PDB entry 5D0V | X-ray diffraction, 2.90 A resolution | chains Z and a of the 28 polymer chains in the assembly

Chain Z:
Name: Proteasome subunit beta type-6
Organism: Saccharomyces cerevisiae (strain ATCC 204508 / S288c)
Notes: EC 3.4.25.1
UniProt: P23724 (PSB6_YEAST); residues 1-222 here correspond to UniProt positions 20-241 (UniProt number = residue number + 19)
Chain sequence (222 residues; each row starts with the number of its first residue):
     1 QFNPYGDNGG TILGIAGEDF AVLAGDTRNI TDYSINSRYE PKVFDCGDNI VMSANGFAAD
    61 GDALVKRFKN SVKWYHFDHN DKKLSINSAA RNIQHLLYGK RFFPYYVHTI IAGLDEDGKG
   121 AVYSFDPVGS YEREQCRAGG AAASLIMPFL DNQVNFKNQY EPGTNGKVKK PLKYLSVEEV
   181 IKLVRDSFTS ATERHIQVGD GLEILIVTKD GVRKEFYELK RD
Bound ions: Mg2+: Thr192, His195, Val198

Chain a:
Name: Proteasome subunit beta type-7
Organism: Saccharomyces cerevisiae (strain ATCC 204508 / S288c)
Notes: EC 3.4.25.1
UniProt: P30657 (PSB7_YEAST); residues -12 to 233 here correspond to UniProt positions 21-266 (UniProt number = residue number + 33)
Chain sequence (246 residues; row label = number of the first residue in the row; numbers below 1 keep their minus sign (Thr-12 is residue -12)):
   -12 TQIANAGASP MVNTQQPIVT GTSVISMKYD NGVIIAADNL GSYGSLLRFN GVERLIPVGD
    48 NTVVGISGDI SDMQHIERLL KDLVTENAYD NPLADAEEAL EPSYIFEYLA TVMYQRRSKM
   108 NPLWNAIIVA GVQSNGDQFL RYVNLLGVTY SSPTLATGFG AHMANPLLRK VVDRESDIPK
   168 TTVQVAEEAI VNAMRVLYYR DARSSRNFSL AIIDKNTGLT FKKNLQVENM KWDFAKDIKG
   228 YGTQKI
Disordered / not traced: -12 to 0

Chain Z / chain a interface:
Pairs across the interface - 41 pairs, chain Z then chain a:
  Gln1(Z) with Thr1(a), hydrogen bond
  Phe2(Z) with Thr1(a); Arg104(a); Met107(a); Pro109(a), hydrophobic; Leu132(a), hydrophobic; Leu133(a), hydrophobic
  Asn3(Z) with Leu133(a)
  Pro4(Z) with Arg104(a), hydrogen bond (backbone-side chain); Met107(a), hydrophobic; Leu133(a)
  Tyr5(Z) with Arg104(a)
  Asn8(Z) with Val135(a)
  Asn29(Z) with Tyr137(a)
  Ser34(Z) with His149(a), hydrogen bond
  Ile35(Z) with Arg156(a), hydrogen bond (backbone-side chain)
  Asn36(Z) with Tyr137(a), hydrogen bond; Ser139(a); Arg156(a)
  Ser37(Z) with Ser138(a), hydrogen bond (side chain-backbone)
  Glu40(Z) with Arg128(a), salt bridge; Tyr137(a); Ser138(a), hydrogen bond (side chain-backbone)
  Phe57(Z) with Arg104(a); Leu133(a); Val135(a), hydrophobic
  Ala59(Z) with Tyr101(a); Leu133(a); Gly134(a); Val135(a)
  Asp60(Z) with Tyr101(a), hydrogen bond; Arg104(a), salt bridge
  Asp62(Z) with Thr136(a)
  Ala63(Z) with Tyr101(a)
  Lys66(Z) with Glu94(a), salt bridge
  Phe103(Z) with Arg104(a); Ser105(a)
  Tyr105(Z) with Tyr101(a)
  Glu218(Z) with Arg161(a), salt bridge
  Arg221(Z) with Asp160(a), salt bridge; Arg161(a)
Interface residues without a listed pair, chain Z (25 interface residues in all): Gly6, Arg38, Tyr39
Interface residues without a listed pair, chain a (22 interface residues in all): Trp111, Leu142

In short:
25 residues of chain Z face 22 of chain a across their interface, with 8 hydrogen bonds and 5 salt bridges.
Among the polar pairs are Glu40(Z)-Arg128(a), Asp60(Z)-Arg104(a) and Lys66(Z)-Glu94(a). Thr192(Z), His195(Z)
and Val198(Z) form the Mg2+ site.
Here chain Z is Proteasome subunit beta type-6 and chain a is Proteasome subunit beta type-7, both from
Saccharomyces cerevisiae (strain ATCC 204508 / S288c). Entry 5D0V (Yeast 20S proteasome beta5-T1C mutant in
complex with Carfilzomib) was determined by X-ray diffraction (same publication as 5CZ4, 5CZ5, 5CZ6, 5CZ7,
5CZ8, 5CZ9 and 16 further entries).
